8P8B - chains 3 and a of the 38 polymer chains in the assembly; structure by electron microscopy, 2.90 A resolution.

[Chain 3]
Molecule: 23S ribosomal RNA
From: Mycoplasmoides pneumoniae M129
Sequence (2907 nucleotides; numbered 1 to 2907; the number before each row is that of its first residue):
     1 UACAAUAAGUUACUAAGGGCUUAUGGUGGAUGCCUUGGCACUAAUAGGCG
    51 AUGAAGGACGUGUUAACCUGCGAUAAGCUUCGGGUAGGUGGUAAGAACCU
   101 CAGAUCCGGAGAUUUCCGAAUGGAGCAAUCCGGUAGUUGGAAACAGCUAU
   151 CAUUAAUUGAUGAAUAAAUAGUCAAUUAAAGCAAUACGUGGUGAAGUGAA
   201 ACAUCUCAGUAGCCACAGGAAAAGAAAACGAAUGUGAUUCCGUGUGUAGU
   251 GGCGAGCGAAAGCGGAACAGGCCAAACUUAUCAUUAGAUAGGGGUUGUAG
   301 GGCUUGCAAUGUGGACUUGAAAACGAUAGAAGAAGCUGUUGGAAAGCAGC
   351 GCGCAAAAGGGUGAUAGCCCCGUAUUUGAAAUUGUUUUCAUACCUAGCGA
   401 GAUCCCUGAGUAGCUCGGAAAACGUUAUUUUGAGUGAAUCUGCCCAGACC
   451 AUUGGGUAAGCCUAAAUACUAAUUAGUGACCGAUAGCGAAACAGUACCGU
   501 GAGGGAAAGGUGAAAAGAACCCAGAGAUGGGAGUGAAAUAGAUUCUGAAA
   551 CCAUAUGCCUACAACGUGUCAGAGCACAUUAAUGUGUGAUGGCGUGCGUU
   601 UUGAAGUAUGAGCCGGCGAGUUAUGAUAGCAAGCGUUAGUUAACCAGGAG
   651 AUGGGGAGCUGUAGCGAAAGCGAGUUUUAAAAGAGCGUUUGUUUGUUAUU
   701 AUAGACCCGAAACGGGUUGAGCUAGUCAUGAGCAGGUUGAAGGUUGAGUA
   751 ACAUCAACUGGAGGACCGAACCGACUCUCGUUGAAACGAUAGCGGAUGAC
   801 UUGUGAUUAGGGGUGAAAUUCCAAUCGAAAUCCGUGAUAGCUGGUUCUCG
   851 UCGAAAUAGCUUUAAGGCUAGCGUGAGAUCACAAAUAAGUGGAGGUAAAG
   901 CUACUGAAUGUAUGAUGGCGCCACCUAGGCGUACUGAAUACAAUUAAACU
   951 CUGAAUGCCAUUUAUUUUAUUCUCGCAGUCAGACAGUGGGGGAUAAGCUU
  1001 CAUUGUCAAGAGGGGAAGAGCCCAGAUCAUUAAAUAAGGUCCCCAAAAUA
  1051 UACUAAGUGGAAAAGGAUGUGAAAGUGCUAAAACAGCAAGGAUGUUGGCU
  1101 UAGAAGCAGCCAUCGUUUAAAGAGUGCGUAACAGCUCACUUGUCGAGUGU
  1151 UUUUGCGCCGAAGAUGUAACGGGGCUAAGUAUAUUACCGAAUUUAUGGAU
  1201 AAGAUUUAUAUCUUGUGGUAGACGAGCGUUGUAUUGGAGUUGAAGUCAAA
  1251 GCGUGAGCAUUGGUGGAUCCAAUACAAGUGAGAAUGCCGGCAUGAGUAAC
  1301 GCUUGGGAGUGAGAAUCUCCCAAACCGAUUGACUAAGGUUUCCUGGACCA
  1351 GGGUCGUCCUUCCAGGGUUAGUCUGGACCUAAGCUGAGGCUGAAAAGCGU
  1401 AGGCGAUGGACAACAGGUUAAUAUUCCUGUACUUACAGUUAGACUGAUGG
  1451 AGUGACAAAGAAGGUUUUCCACCCCCAUAAUUGGAUUUGGGGAUAAAUCA
  1501 UAAGGUGGUACAAUAGGCAAAUCCGUUGUGCAUAACAUUGAGUGAUGAUG
  1551 UCGAGUGAAUGAGUGAUCAAGUAGCGAAGGUGGUAUUAAUCAUGCUUUCA
  1601 AGAAAAGCUUCUAGGGUUAAUCUAGCUGUAACCAGUACCGAGAACGAACA
  1651 CACGUAGUCAAGGAGAGGAUCCUAAGGUUAGCGAGUGAACUAUAGCCAAG
  1701 GAACUCUGCAAAUUAACCCCGUAAGUUAGCGAGAAGGGGUGCUUAUGUAA
  1751 AAGUAAGCCGCAGUGAAGAACGAGGGGGGACUGUUUAACUAAAACACAAC
  1801 UCUAUGCCAAACCGUAAGGUGAUGUAUAUGGGGUGACACCUGCCCAGUGC
  1851 UGGAAGGUUAAAGAAGGAGGUUAGCGCAAGCGAAGCUUUUAACUGAAGCC
  1901 CCAGUGAACGGCGGCCGUAACUAUAACGGUCCUAAGGUAGCGAAAUUCCU
  1951 AGUCGGGUAAAUUCCGUCCCGCUUGAAUGGUGUAACCAUCUCUUGACUGU
  2001 CUCGGCUAUAGACUCGGUGAAAUCCAGGUACGGGUGAAGACACCCGUUAG
  2051 GCGCAACGGGACGGAAAGACCCCGUGAAGCUUUACUGUAGCUUAAUAUUG
  2101 AUCAGGACAUUAUCAUGUAGAGAAUAGGUAGGAGCAAUCGAUGCAAGUUC
  2151 GCUAGGACUUGUUGAUGCGAAAGGUGGAAUACUACCCUUGGUUGUGUGCU
  2201 GUUCUAAUUGGUAACUGUUAUCCAGUUUCAAGACAGUGUUAGGUGGGCAG
  2251 UUUGACUGGGGCGGUCGCCUCCUAAAAGGUAACGGAGGCGUACAAAGGUA
  2301 CCUUCAGUACGGUUGGAAAUCGUAUGUAGAGUGUAAUGGUGUAAGGGUGC
  2351 UUGACUGUGAGACAUACAGGUCGAACAGGUGAGAAAUCAGGUCAUAGUGA
  2401 UCCGGUGGUCCAGUAUGGAAUGGCCAUCGCUCAACGGAUAAAAGCUACUC
  2451 CGGGGAUAACAGGCUGAUACUGCCCAAGAGUUCAUAUCGACGGCAGUGUU
  2501 UGGCACCUCGAUGUCGACUCAUCUCAUCCUCGAGCUGAAGCAGGUUCGAA
  2551 GGGUUCGGCUGUUCGCCGAUUAAAGAGAUACGUGAGUUGGGUUCAAACCG
  2601 UCGUGAGACAGGUUGGUCCCUAUCUAUUGUGCCCGUAGGAAGAUUGAAGA
  2651 GUGUUGCUUCUAGUACGAGAGGACCGAAGCGAGGACACCUCUUAUGCUCC
  2701 AGUUGUAGCGCCAGCUGCACCGCUGGGUAGUAACGUGUCUAUUAGAUAAA
  2751 CGCUGAAAGCAUCUAAGUGUGAAACUAUCUCAAAGAUUAAUCUUCCCAUU
  2801 UCGCAAGAAAGUAAGAGCCGUCAAAGACGAUGACGUUGAUAGGUUACAGG
  2851 UGUAAGCAUAGUGAUAUGUUGAGCUGAGUAAUACUAAUUGCUCGAGGACU
  2901 UAUUGGA
Disordered / not traced: 1-7, 2901-2907
Modified positions: 1MG (1N-methylguanosine-5'-monophosphate) at position 783; OMG (o2'-methylguanosine-5'-monophosphate) at position 2259; 2MA (2-methyladenosine-5'-monophosphate) at position 2511
Metal / ion sites: Mg2+ site 1: A16, G17; Mg2+ site 2: G196, U2251; Mg2+ site 3 near U197 (its only coordinating residue here); Mg2+ site 4: A201, C202; Mg2+ site 5 near A222 (its only coordinating residue here); Mg2+ site 6 near A331 (its only coordinating residue here); Mg2+ site 7 near A333 (its only coordinating residue here); Mg2+ site 8: U428, C445; Mg2+ site 9 near G442 (its only coordinating residue here); Mg2+ site 10: G447, A2415; Mg2+ site 11 near A458 (its only coordinating residue here); Mg2+ site 12: U484, A508; 128 more Mg2+ sites not listed; 1 more K+ sites not listed
Ligand contacts:
  - chloramphenicol (CLM): G2068, A2069, A2459, C2460, 2MA_2511, U2512, G2513, U2514
  - pentane-1,5-diamine (N2P), molecule 1: C565, C593, G594, C2043, C2044, C2045
  - pentane-1,5-diamine (N2P), molecule 2: G721, C722, U804, G805, A806
  - pentane-1,5-diamine (N2P), molecule 3: 1MG_783, A784, A785, G1301, G1353, C1649
  - 1,4-diaminobutane (PUT), molecule 1: G620, U621, A698, U699, U700
  - 1,4-diaminobutane (PUT), molecule 2: A711, A712, G827, A828, U2449, C2450
  - 1,4-diaminobutane (PUT), molecule 3: U737, U738, G739, G761, A762, G763, A765, G1460, A1461
  - 1,4-diaminobutane (PUT), molecule 4: A1324, C1325, C1672, U1673, A2707, G2708, G2717, C2718
  - 1,4-diaminobutane (PUT), molecule 5: C1348, C1349, A1350, G1351, G1352, G1356, U1357, C1358
  - 1,4-diaminobutane (PUT), molecule 6: C1912, G1937, U1973, U1974, G1975, U2601
  - 1,4-diaminobutane (PUT), molecule 7: A2274, U2280, A2281
  - spermidine (SPD), molecule 1: U500, G1338, U1339, G1646, A1647
  - spermidine (SPD), molecule 2: A518, A519, C520, U528, G530, G531, A542, U543
  - spermidine (SPD), molecule 3: C593, C1044, A1045
  - spermidine (SPD), molecule 4: G594, U595, G1012, G1013, A1017, G1018, C2043
  - spermidine (SPD), molecule 5: G596, C597, G606, U607, U609, G610, A611, C2025, A2061, C2062, G2063, G2064
  - spermidine (SPD), molecule 6: U776, C777, U778, U2588, G2589, U2617, C2618
  - spermidine (SPD), molecule 7: G780, U781, A2585, G2586, U2587, C2620, U2621
  - spermidine (SPD), molecule 8: A865, A981, G982, OMG_2259, A2456, U2457
  - spermidine (SPD), molecule 9: U896, A897, A947, A948, C949, U950, U2273, A2274, A2275
  - spermidine (SPD), molecule 10: G1695, C2699, C2721, C2723, U2724, G2725, G2726
  - spermidine (SPD), molecule 11: U1707, G1708, C1992, U1993, U1994, C2559, U2560
  - spermidine (SPD), molecule 12: G1999, C2001, U2002, G2004, C2518, U2519
  - spermidine (SPD), molecule 13: C2031, G2032, G2033, G2034, A2040, C2041, A2042, C2043, C2044, G2059, G2060
  - spermidine (SPD), molecule 14: U2291, A2292, A2296, G2297, G2333, U2334, G2345, U2392, C2393, G2397
  - spermidine (SPD), molecule 15: C2689, U2693, A2694, U2695, G2696, G2727, U2728, A2729, G2730, U2731
  - spermidine (SPD), molecule 16: U2690, A2729, G2730, A2824, G2878, U2879
  - spermine (SPM), molecule 1: G618, A619, G620, U621, G1278, U1279, G1280
  - spermine (SPM), molecule 2: A724, G725, U801, G815, A816, A817, A818, U820, U1784, U1785
  - spermine (SPM), molecule 3: A1161, A1162, C2525, A2526, G2548, A2549, A2550

[Chain a]
Molecule: 50S ribosomal protein L2
From: Mycoplasmoides pneumoniae M129
UniProtKB: P75577 (RL2_MYCPN); residues 1-287 here = UniProt positions 1-287
Chain sequence (287 residues; row label = number of the first residue in the row):
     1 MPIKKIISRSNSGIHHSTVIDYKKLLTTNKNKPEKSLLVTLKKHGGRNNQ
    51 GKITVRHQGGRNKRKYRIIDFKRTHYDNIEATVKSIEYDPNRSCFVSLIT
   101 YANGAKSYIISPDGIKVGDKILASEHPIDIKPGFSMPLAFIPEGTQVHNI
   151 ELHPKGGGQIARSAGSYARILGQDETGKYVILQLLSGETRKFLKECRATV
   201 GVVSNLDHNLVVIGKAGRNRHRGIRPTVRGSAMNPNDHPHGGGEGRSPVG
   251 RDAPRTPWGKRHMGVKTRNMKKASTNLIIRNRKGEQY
Disordered / not traced: 1, 287

[How chain 3 and chain a interact]
Pairs across the interface (283; chain 3 residue first):
  G725(3) / Arg-47(a)  hydrogen bond to the sugar
  G725(3) / Arg-225(a)  hydrogen bond to the phosphate
  U726(3) / His-44(a)  sugar contact
  U726(3) / Arg-47(a)  hydrogen bond to the sugar
  U726(3) / Arg-225(a)  salt bridge to the phosphate
  C727(3) / Lys-43(a)  salt bridge to the phosphate
  C727(3) / Gly-59(a)  phosphate contact
  C727(3) / Gly-60(a)  hydrogen bond to the phosphate
  A728(3) / Lys-43(a)  salt bridge to the phosphate
  A740(3) / Ile-7(a)  hydrogen bond to the sugar
  A740(3) / Arg-9(a)  sugar contact
  A741(3) / Ile-7(a)  sugar contact
  A762(3) / Ser-8(a)  base contact
  G763(3) / Ser-8(a)  phosphate contact
  G763(3) / Arg-9(a)  base contact
  G763(3) / Ser-10(a)  hydrogen bond to the phosphate
  G764(3) / Ser-8(a)  phosphate contact
  G764(3) / Ser-10(a)  hydrogen bond to the phosphate
  G764(3) / Ser-12(a)  hydrogen bond to the base
  G764(3) / His-15(a)  base contact
  G764(3) / Lys-215(a)  salt bridge to the phosphate
  G764(3) / Ala-216(a)  hydrogen bond to the base
  G764(3) / Gly-217(a)  hydrogen bond to the base
  A765(3) / Ser-10(a)  sugar contact
  A765(3) / Asn-11(a)  sugar contact
  A765(3) / Ser-12(a)  hydrogen bond to the phosphate
  A799(3) / Ala-216(a)  base contact
  A799(3) / Gly-217(a)  sugar contact
  A799(3) / Arg-220(a)  hydrogen bond to the base
  A799(3) / His-221(a)  salt bridge to the phosphate
  A799(3) / Pro-226(a)  base contact
  U808(3) / Gln-50(a)  sugar contact
  U808(3) / Gly-51(a)  sugar contact
  U808(3) / Lys-52(a)  sugar contact
  G812(3) / Lys-52(a)  phosphate contact
  G813(3) / Lys-52(a)  salt bridge to the phosphate
  U814(3) / Lys-52(a)  phosphate contact
  U814(3) / Ile-53(a)  hydrogen bond to the phosphate
  G815(3) / Ile-53(a)  phosphate contact
  G815(3) / Arg-225(a)  salt bridge to the phosphate
  G815(3) / Asp-237(a)  hydrogen bond to the base
  A816(3) / Arg-225(a)  salt bridge to the phosphate
  A816(3) / Pro-226(a)  sugar contact
  A816(3) / Val-228(a)  sugar contact
  A817(3) / Val-228(a)  base contact
  A817(3) / Ala-232(a)  hydrogen bond to the sugar
  A817(3) / Met-233(a)  base contact
  A818(3) / Asn-234(a)  base contact
  U819(3) / Asn-234(a)  phosphate contact
  U819(3) / Asn-236(a)  base contact
  A828(3) / Asn-236(a)  base contact
  G1383(3) / Lys-42(a)  phosphate contact
  C1398(3) / Asn-49(a)  phosphate contact
  G1399(3) / Asn-49(a)  phosphate contact
  G1452(3) / Ser-36(a)  phosphate contact
  U1453(3) / Lys-35(a)  salt bridge to the phosphate
  G1454(3) / Lys-35(a)  hydrogen bond to the base
  A1455(3) / Lys-35(a)  sugar contact
  A1515(3) / Asn-103(a)  sugar contact
  G1516(3) / Asn-103(a)  hydrogen bond to the sugar
  G1525(3) / Asn-103(a)  hydrogen bond to the base
  G1525(3) / Gly-104(a)  hydrogen bond to the sugar
  G1525(3) / Lys-106(a)  hydrogen bond to the phosphate
  U1526(3) / Thr-100(a)  sugar contact
  U1526(3) / Ala-102(a)  sugar contact
  U1526(3) / Gly-104(a)  sugar contact
  U1526(3) / Lys-106(a)  salt bridge to the phosphate
  U1527(3) / Lys-84(a)  salt bridge to the phosphate
  U1598(3) / Lys-23(a)  salt bridge to the phosphate
  U1598(3) / Asn-29(a)  hydrogen bond to the phosphate
  C1599(3) / Lys-4(a)  salt bridge to the phosphate
  C1599(3) / Asp-21(a)  phosphate contact
  A1600(3) / Val-19(a)  phosphate contact
  A1600(3) / Asn-62(a)  hydrogen bond to the base
  A1600(3) / Arg-218(a)  salt bridge to the phosphate
  A1600(3) / His-221(a)  stacking on the base
  A1601(3) / Tyr-22(a)  base contact
  A1601(3) / Asn-29(a)  base contact
  A1601(3) / Asn-31(a)  hydrogen bond to the sugar
  A1601(3) / Lys-63(a)  sugar contact
  A1601(3) / Arg-64(a)  salt bridge to the phosphate
  A1601(3) / Arg-67(a)  hydrogen bond to the sugar
  A1601(3) / Tyr-88(a)  hydrogen bond to the phosphate
  A1601(3) / Pro-90(a)  phosphate contact
  G1602(3) / Asn-31(a)  hydrogen bond to the phosphate
  G1602(3) / Lys-63(a)  hydrogen bond to the phosphate
  G1602(3) / Arg-64(a)  phosphate contact
  G1602(3) / Lys-65(a)  hydrogen bond to the phosphate
  G1602(3) / Arg-67(a)  salt bridge to the phosphate
  G1602(3) / Pro-90(a)  phosphate contact
  A1603(3) / Thr-40(a)  sugar contact
  A1603(3) / Lys-63(a)  salt bridge to the phosphate
  A1603(3) / Lys-65(a)  salt bridge to the phosphate
  U1727(3) / Ile-14(a)  base contact
  G1729(3) / Arg-9(a)  hydrogen bond to the phosphate
  G1729(3) / Asn-11(a)  sugar contact
  C1730(3) / Asn-11(a)  sugar contact
  A1780(3) / Gly-13(a)  base contact
  A1780(3) / Ile-14(a)  hydrogen bond to the base
  A1780(3) / His-15(a)  hydrogen bond to the base
  C1781(3) / Ser-12(a)  base contact
  C1781(3) / Gly-13(a)  hydrogen bond to the sugar
  C1781(3) / His-15(a)  base contact
  A1794(3) / Arg-246(a)  salt bridge to the phosphate
  C1795(3) / Arg-229(a)  salt bridge to the phosphate
  C1795(3) / Ala-232(a)  sugar contact
  A1796(3) / Pro-226(a)  phosphate contact
  A1796(3) / Thr-227(a)  sugar contact
  A1796(3) / Val-228(a)  phosphate contact
  A1796(3) / Arg-229(a)  salt bridge to the phosphate
  C1797(3) / Ala-216(a)  hydrogen bond to the sugar
  C1797(3) / Pro-226(a)  phosphate contact
  C1797(3) / Thr-227(a)  hydrogen bond to the phosphate
  A1798(3) / Ile-213(a)  hydrogen bond to the sugar
  A1798(3) / Gly-214(a)  sugar contact
  A1798(3) / Lys-215(a)  sugar contact
  A1798(3) / Asn-219(a)  hydrogen bond to the phosphate
  A1799(3) / Ile-213(a)  hydrogen bond to the phosphate
  C1802(3) / Met-263(a)  base contact
  U1803(3) / His-262(a)  hydrogen bond to the sugar
  U1803(3) / Met-263(a)  sugar contact
  U1803(3) / Gly-264(a)  hydrogen bond to the sugar
  A1804(3) / Gly-264(a)  phosphate contact
  A1804(3) / Val-265(a)  sugar contact
  A1804(3) / Thr-267(a)  phosphate contact
  A1804(3) / Lys-283(a)  salt bridge to the phosphate
  U1805(3) / Thr-267(a)  phosphate contact
  U1805(3) / Arg-268(a)  phosphate contact
  U1805(3) / Arg-282(a)  salt bridge to the phosphate
  G1806(3) / Ile-160(a)  base contact
  G1806(3) / Leu-185(a)  base contact
  G1806(3) / Ser-186(a)  base contact
  G1806(3) / Glu-188(a)  hydrogen bond to the sugar
  G1806(3) / Arg-190(a)  hydrogen bond to the sugar
  G1806(3) / Arg-268(a)  salt bridge to the phosphate
  G1806(3) / Ile-278(a)  sugar contact
  C1807(3) / Leu-152(a)  sugar contact
  C1807(3) / Gln-159(a)  sugar contact
  C1807(3) / Arg-190(a)  salt bridge to the phosphate
  C1807(3) / Arg-268(a)  salt bridge to the phosphate
  C1807(3) / Lys-272(a)  salt bridge to the phosphate
  C1807(3) / Ser-274(a)  hydrogen bond to the phosphate
  C1808(3) / His-153(a)  salt bridge to the phosphate
  C1808(3) / Gln-159(a)  hydrogen bond to the phosphate
  A1810(3) / Thr-267(a)  phosphate contact
  A1811(3) / Val-55(a)  base contact
  A1811(3) / Trp-258(a)  sugar contact
  A1811(3) / Lys-260(a)  phosphate contact
  A1811(3) / Thr-267(a)  phosphate contact
  C1812(3) / Thr-54(a)  base contact
  C1812(3) / Trp-258(a)  sugar contact
  C1812(3) / Lys-260(a)  salt bridge to the phosphate
  C1813(3) / Asn-48(a)  hydrogen bond to the base
  C1813(3) / Gln-50(a)  hydrogen bond to the sugar
  C1813(3) / Lys-52(a)  phosphate contact
  C1813(3) / Trp-258(a)  phosphate contact
  G1814(3) / Gln-50(a)  sugar contact
  A1817(3) / Gln-50(a)  base contact
  G1818(3) / Asn-48(a)  base contact
  G1818(3) / Asn-49(a)  hydrogen bond to the base
  G1818(3) / Gln-50(a)  base contact
  G1819(3) / Asn-48(a)  sugar contact
  G1819(3) / Asn-49(a)  hydrogen bond to the sugar
  G1819(3) / Thr-54(a)  base contact
  U1820(3) / His-44(a)  phosphate contact
  U1820(3) / Gly-46(a)  sugar contact
  U1820(3) / Arg-47(a)  sugar contact
  U1820(3) / Asn-48(a)  sugar contact
  U1820(3) / Thr-54(a)  base contact
  U1820(3) / Val-55(a)  base contact
  G1821(3) / His-44(a)  salt bridge to the phosphate
  G1821(3) / Val-55(a)  sugar contact
  G1821(3) / Gln-58(a)  phosphate contact
  U1823(3) / Leu-41(a)  phosphate contact
  U1823(3) / His-44(a)  salt bridge to the phosphate
  U1823(3) / Tyr-66(a)  stacking on the base
  U1823(3) / Ile-68(a)  base contact
  G1824(3) / Tyr-66(a)  hydrogen bond to the phosphate
  G1824(3) / Asn-91(a)  sugar contact
  G1824(3) / Arg-92(a)  salt bridge to the phosphate
  G1824(3) / Arg-162(a)  salt bridge to the phosphate
  U1825(3) / Arg-92(a)  salt bridge to the phosphate
  U1825(3) / Gln-159(a)  hydrogen bond to the sugar
  U1825(3) / Ile-160(a)  sugar contact
  U1825(3) / Ala-161(a)  hydrogen bond to the sugar
  U1825(3) / Arg-162(a)  salt bridge to the phosphate
  U1825(3) / Ser-163(a)  phosphate contact
  A1826(3) / Ala-161(a)  hydrogen bond to the phosphate
  A1826(3) / Arg-162(a)  hydrogen bond to the phosphate
  A1826(3) / Ser-163(a)  hydrogen bond to the phosphate
  A1826(3) / Ser-166(a)  hydrogen bond to the phosphate
  A1826(3) / Leu-185(a)  sugar contact
  A1826(3) / Ser-186(a)  sugar contact
  U1827(3) / Ser-93(a)  sugar contact
  U1827(3) / Ser-163(a)  hydrogen bond to the sugar
  U1827(3) / Ala-164(a)  hydrogen bond to the sugar
  U1827(3) / Gly-165(a)  base contact
  U1827(3) / Leu-185(a)  phosphate contact
  U1827(3) / Asn-205(a)  base contact
  U1827(3) / Leu-206(a)  hydrogen bond to the base
  U1827(3) / His-208(a)  hydrogen bond to the base
  U1827(3) / Asn-209(a)  hydrogen bond to the base
  A1828(3) / Ser-163(a)  sugar contact
  A1828(3) / His-208(a)  salt bridge to the phosphate
  U1829(3) / Gln-58(a)  phosphate contact
  G1830(3) / Val-55(a)  sugar contact
  G1830(3) / Gln-58(a)  hydrogen bond to the phosphate
  G1830(3) / His-262(a)  base contact
  G1831(3) / Arg-56(a)  salt bridge to the phosphate
  G1831(3) / His-57(a)  salt bridge to the phosphate
  G1831(3) / Thr-256(a)  sugar contact
  G1831(3) / Pro-257(a)  phosphate contact
  G1831(3) / His-262(a)  hydrogen bond to the base
  G1831(3) / Met-263(a)  base contact
  G1832(3) / Arg-56(a)  salt bridge to the phosphate
  G1832(3) / His-238(a)  salt bridge to the phosphate
  G1832(3) / His-240(a)  phosphate contact
  G1832(3) / Pro-254(a)  sugar contact
  G1832(3) / Arg-255(a)  sugar contact
  G1832(3) / Pro-257(a)  phosphate contact
  G1832(3) / His-262(a)  sugar contact
  G1833(3) / Arg-229(a)  phosphate contact
  G1833(3) / Gly-230(a)  hydrogen bond to the phosphate
  G1833(3) / Ser-231(a)  hydrogen bond to the phosphate
  U1834(3) / Arg-229(a)  salt bridge to the phosphate
  G1835(3) / Arg-229(a)  hydrogen bond to the base
  A1836(3) / Ile-14(a)  base contact
  U1848(3) / Asp-252(a)  sugar contact
  G1849(3) / Asp-252(a)  sugar contact
  G1849(3) / Ala-253(a)  sugar contact
  G1849(3) / Arg-261(a)  phosphate contact
  C1850(3) / Arg-261(a)  salt bridge to the phosphate
  C1850(3) / Met-263(a)  sugar contact
  C1850(3) / Gly-264(a)  hydrogen bond to the sugar
  C1850(3) / Val-265(a)  phosphate contact
  U1851(3) / Gly-264(a)  sugar contact
  U1851(3) / Val-265(a)  phosphate contact
  U1851(3) / Lys-266(a)  hydrogen bond to the phosphate
  G1852(3) / Lys-266(a)  salt bridge to the phosphate
  A1908(3) / Pro-254(a)  sugar contact
  C1909(3) / Gly-250(a)  phosphate contact
  C1909(3) / Arg-251(a)  hydrogen bond to the sugar
  C1909(3) / Asp-252(a)  sugar contact
  G1910(3) / Pro-248(a)  phosphate contact
  G1910(3) / Gly-250(a)  phosphate contact
  U1978(3) / Arg-246(a)  base contact
  U1978(3) / Ser-247(a)  base contact
  U1978(3) / Pro-248(a)  base contact
  G1979(3) / Arg-246(a)  salt bridge to the phosphate
  C2080(3) / Pro-235(a)  sugar contact
  U2081(3) / Pro-235(a)  phosphate contact
  U2082(3) / Arg-251(a)  salt bridge to the phosphate
  U2093(3) / Lys-271(a)  phosphate contact
  U2212(3) / His-153(a)  sugar contact
  U2212(3) / Pro-154(a)  hydrogen bond to the sugar
  U2212(3) / Lys-155(a)  sugar contact
  U2212(3) / Gly-156(a)  hydrogen bond to the sugar
  A2213(3) / Lys-72(a)  salt bridge to the phosphate
  A2213(3) / Lys-155(a)  hydrogen bond to the sugar
  C2229(3) / Pro-154(a)  sugar contact
  C2229(3) / Glu-195(a)  phosphate contact
  A2230(3) / Leu-193(a)  sugar contact
  A2230(3) / Glu-195(a)  phosphate contact
  A2231(3) / Tyr-179(a)  hydrogen bond to the phosphate
  A2231(3) / Leu-193(a)  phosphate contact
  A2231(3) / Ala-273(a)  sugar contact
  G2236(3) / Lys-271(a)  salt bridge to the phosphate
  G2247(3) / Arg-251(a)  salt bridge to the phosphate
  G2247(3) / Trp-258(a)  sugar contact
  G2247(3) / Gly-259(a)  sugar contact
  C2598(3) / Gly-245(a)  phosphate contact
  C2598(3) / Arg-246(a)  hydrogen bond to the phosphate
  C2599(3) / Arg-246(a)  salt bridge to the phosphate
  U2604(3) / Gly-250(a)  hydrogen bond to the sugar
  G2605(3) / Gly-250(a)  phosphate contact
  A2606(3) / Pro-235(a)  phosphate contact
  A2606(3) / Gly-242(a)  sugar contact
  A2606(3) / Gly-243(a)  hydrogen bond to the phosphate
  G2607(3) / Pro-235(a)  phosphate contact
  G2607(3) / Gly-242(a)  phosphate contact
  G2607(3) / Gly-243(a)  hydrogen bond to the phosphate
  G2607(3) / Glu-244(a)  hydrogen bond to the base
  A2608(3) / Glu-244(a)  phosphate contact
Other interface residues (no listed pair), chain 3 (122 interface residues in all): U729, G742, C800, U807, A1382, A1604, U1782, A1809, A1822, A1984, A2235, G2246, C2448
Other interface residues (no listed pair), chain a (149 interface residues in all): Ile-20, Pro-33, Gly-45, Arg-61, Phe-71, Tyr-101, Ala-105, Val-212, Arg-222, Gly-241, Val-249

[Overview]
122 residues of chain 3 face 149 of chain a across their interface; the contacts include 76 hydrogen bonds, 49
salt bridges and 2 aromatic stacking contacts. Polar contacts include G764(3)/Ser-12(a), G764(3)/Ala-216(a)
and G764(3)/Gly-217(a).
Here chain 3 is 23S ribosomal RNA and chain a is 50S ribosomal protein L2, both from Mycoplasmoides pneumoniae
M129. Entry 8P8B (Mycoplasma pneumoniae large ribosomal subunit in chloramphenicol-treated cells) was
determined by electron microscopy, deposited together with 8P6P, 8P7X, 8P7Y, 8P8V and 8P8W.
